Entry 5ERY (X-ray diffraction, 2.25 A resolution); this record covers chains C and B of the 4 polymer chains in the assembly.

Chain C (and B):
Molecule: 2-succinyl-5-enolpyruvyl-6-hydroxy-3-cyclohexene-1-carboxylate synthase
Source organism: Mycobacterium tuberculosis (strain ATCC 25618 / H37Rv)
Notes: EC 2.2.1.9; chain B of this document is another copy of the same molecule, construct and numbering; everything in this record applies to it too
UniProt: P9WK11 (MEND_MYCTU); residues 1-554 here = UniProt positions 1-554
Amino-acid sequence (574 residues; each row starts with the number of its first residue; numbers below 1 keep their minus sign (Met-19 is residue -19)):
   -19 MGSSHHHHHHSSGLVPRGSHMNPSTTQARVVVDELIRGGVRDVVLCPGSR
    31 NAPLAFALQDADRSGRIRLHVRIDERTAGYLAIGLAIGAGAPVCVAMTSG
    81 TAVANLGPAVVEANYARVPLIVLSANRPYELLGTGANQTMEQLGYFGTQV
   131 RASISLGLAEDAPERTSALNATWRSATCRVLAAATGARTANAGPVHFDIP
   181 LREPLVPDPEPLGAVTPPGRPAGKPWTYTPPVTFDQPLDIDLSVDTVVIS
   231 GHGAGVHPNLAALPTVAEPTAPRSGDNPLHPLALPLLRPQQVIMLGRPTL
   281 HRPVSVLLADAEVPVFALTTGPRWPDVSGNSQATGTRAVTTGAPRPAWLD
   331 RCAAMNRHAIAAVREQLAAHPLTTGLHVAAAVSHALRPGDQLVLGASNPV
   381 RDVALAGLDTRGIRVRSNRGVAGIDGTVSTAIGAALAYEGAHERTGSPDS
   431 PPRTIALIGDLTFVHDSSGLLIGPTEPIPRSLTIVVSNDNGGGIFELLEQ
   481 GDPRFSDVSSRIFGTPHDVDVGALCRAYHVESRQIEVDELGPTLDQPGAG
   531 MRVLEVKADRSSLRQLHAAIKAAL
Disordered / not traced: -19 to 2, 113-125, 140-145, 182-195, 426-428, 470-495, 538-554 (chain B: -19 to 2, 28-31, 115-125, 182-195, 428-429, 472-496)
Differences from the reference sequence: initiating methionine (-19); expression tag (-18 to 0)

How chain C and chain B interact:
Residue-residue contacts (50):
  Ile53(C) with Ile404(B), hydrophobic
  Asp54(C) with Arg56(B), salt bridge; His445(B)
  Arg56(C) with Asp54(B), salt bridge; Arg56(B); Asn85(B), hydrogen bond
  Thr81(C) with Val401(B)
  Ala84(C) with Ala84(B); Gly87(B); Pro88(B)
  Asn85(C) with Arg56(B), hydrogen bond; Pro88(B); Asp405(B), hydrogen bond
  Pro88(C) with Ala84(B); Asn85(B)
  Tyr95(C) with Leu111(B); Thr114(B)
  Arg277(C) with Thr114(B)
  Pro305(C) with Gly113(B); Thr114(B)
  Asp306(C) with Gly113(B), hydrogen bond (backbone-backbone)
  Val401(C) with Gly80(B); Thr81(B)
  Ile404(C) with Ile53(B), hydrophobic
  Asp405(C) with Thr81(B); Asn85(B), hydrogen bond
  Val444(C) with Leu451(B), hydrophobic; Tyr508(B)
  His445(C) with Asp54(B), salt bridge
  Ser447(C) with Tyr508(B)
  Leu451(C) with Val444(B), hydrophobic; His497(B); Val499(B), hydrophobic
  Pro496(C) with Pro454(B)
  Asp498(C) with His509(B), hydrogen bond (backbone-side chain)
  Val499(C) with Ala507(B)
  Asp500(C) with Ala507(B), hydrogen bond (backbone-backbone)
  Ala503(C) with Ala503(B); Arg506(B); Ala507(B)
  Leu504(C) with Ala507(B), hydrophobic; Tyr508(B)
  Arg506(C) with Arg506(B)
  Ala507(C) with Val499(B); Asp500(B), hydrogen bond (backbone-backbone); Ala503(B), hydrophobic; Leu504(B), hydrophobic
  Tyr508(C) with Val444(B), hydrophobic; Ser447(B)
  His509(C) with Asp498(B), hydrogen bond (side chain-backbone)
Also at the interface, not in a pair above, chain C (33 interface residues in all): Gly87, Val91, Trp304, Gly403, Leu441
Also at the interface, not in a pair above, chain B (36 interface residues in all): Glu55, Val91, Gly403, Leu441, Ser448, Gly453

Summary:
33 residues of chain C and 36 residues of chain B are in contact; the contacts include 9 hydrogen bonds and 3
salt bridges. Among the polar pairs are Asp54(C)-Arg56(B), His445(C)-Asp54(B) and Arg56(C)-Asn85(B).
Chain C and chain B are both 2-succinyl-5-enolpyruvyl-6-hydroxy-3-cyclohexene-1-carboxylate synthase
(Mycobacterium tuberculosis (strain ATCC 25618 / H37Rv)); the structure, Crystal Structure of APO MenD from M.
tuberculosis - P212121, was determined by X-ray diffraction (same publication as 5ERX, 5ESD, 5ESO, 5ESS and
5ESU).
